8WI8 - chains T and A of the 28 polymer chains in the assembly; structure by electron microscopy, 2.70 A resolution.

[Chain T]
Name: 50S ribosomal protein L20
Source organism: Mycolicibacterium smegmatis MC2 155
Reference sequence: A0QYU6 (RL20_MYCS2); numbering as in UniProt (aligned over 1-129)
Sequence (129 residues; each row starts with the number of its first residue):
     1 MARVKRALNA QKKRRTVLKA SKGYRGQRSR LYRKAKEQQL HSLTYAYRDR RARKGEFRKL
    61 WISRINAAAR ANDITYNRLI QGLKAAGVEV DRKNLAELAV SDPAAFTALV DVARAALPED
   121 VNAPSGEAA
Unresolved in the structure: 1, 126-129

[Chain A]
Molecule: 23S rRNA
Source organism: Mycolicibacterium smegmatis MC2 155
Sequence (3119 nucleotides; numbered 2 to 3120; the number before each row is that of its first residue):
     2 AAGUGUUUAA GGGCGCAUGG UGGAUGCCUU GGCACUGGGA GCCGAUGAAG GACGUAGGAG
    62 GCUGCGAUAA GCCUCGGGGA GCUGUCAACC GAGCGUUGAU CCGAGGAUGU CCGAAUGGGG
   122 AAACCCGGCA CGAGUGAUGU CGUGUCACCA GGCGCUGAAU AUAUAGGCGU CUGGGGGGAA
   182 CGCGGGGAAG UGAAACAUCU CAGUACCCGU AGGAAGAGAA AACAAAAUGU GAUUCCGUGA
   242 GUAGUGGCGA GCGAAAGCGG AGGAUGGCUA AACCGUAUGC AUGUGAUACC GGGUAGGGGU
   302 UGUGUGUGCG GGGUUGUGGG ACCUAUCUUU CCGGCUCUAC CUGGCUGGAG GGCAGUGAGA
   362 AAAUGUUGUG GUUAGCGGAA AUGGCUUGGG AUGGCCUGCC GUAGACGGUG AGAGCCCGGU
   422 ACGUGAAAAC CCGACGUCUG UCUUGAUGGU GUUCCCGAGU AGCAGCGGGC CCGUGGAAUC
   482 UGCUGUGAAU CUGCCGGGAC CACCCGGUAA GCCUGAAUAC UUCCCAGUGA CCGAUAGCGG
   542 AUUAGUACCG UGAGGGAAUG GUGAAAAGUA CCCCGGGAGG GGAGUGAAAG AGUACCUGAA
   602 ACCGUGCGCU UACAAUCCGU CAGAGCCCUC GACGUGUCGU GGGGUGAUGG CGUGCCUUUU
   662 GAAGAAUGAG CCUGCGAGUC AGGGACAUGU CGCGAGGUUA ACCCGGGUGG GGUAGCCGCA
   722 GCGAAAGCGA GUCUGAAUAG GGCGUAUCCA CACAAGAGUG UGUGGUGUAG UGGUGUGUUC
   782 UGGACCCGAA GCGGAGUGAU CUACCCAUGG CCAGGGUGAA GCGCGGGUAA GACCGCGUGG
   842 AGGCCCGAAC CCACUUAGGU UGAAGACUGA GGGGAUGAGC UGUGGGUAGG GGUGAAAGGC
   902 CAAUCAAACU CCGUGAUAGC UGGUUCUCCC CGAAAUGCAU UUAGGUGCAG CGUCGCAUGU
   962 UUCUUGCCGG AGGUAGAGCU ACUGGAUGGC CGAUGGGCCC CACAGGGUUA CUGACGUCAG
  1022 CCAAACUCCG AAUGCCGGUA AGUCCAAGAG UGCGGCAGUG AGACGGCGGG GGAUAAGCUC
  1082 CGUGCGUCGA GAGGGAAACA GCCCAGAUCG CCGGCUAAGG CCCCUAAGCG UGUGCUAAGU
  1142 GGAAAAGGAU GUGCAGUCGC GAAGACAACC AGGAGGUUGG CUUAGAAGCA GCCACCCUUG
  1202 AAAGAGUGCG UAAUAGCUCA CUGGUCAAGU GAUUGUGCGC CGAUAAUGUA GCGGGGCUCA
  1262 AGCACACCGC CGAAGCCGCG GCAGCCAACG UGUUGGCUGG GUAGGGGAGC GUCCUGCAUC
  1322 CGGUGAAGCC GCCGAGUGAU CGAGUGGUGG AGGGUGUGGG AGUGAGAAUG CAGGCAUGAG
  1382 UAGCGAUUAG GCAAGUGAGA ACCUUGCCCG CCGAAAGACC AAGGGUUCCU GGGCCAGGCC
  1442 AGUCCGCCCA GGGUGAGUCG GGACCUAAGG CGAGGCCGAC AGGCGUAGUC GAUGGACAAC
  1502 GGGUUGAUAU UCCCGUACCC GUGUAUGUGC GUCCAUGAUG AAUCAGCGGU ACUAACCAUC
  1562 CAAAACCACC GUGACCGCAC CUUUCGGGGU GUGGCGUUGG UGGGGCUGCA UGGGACCUUC
  1622 GUUGGUAGUA GUCAAGCGAU GGGGUGACGC AGGAAGGUAG CCGUACCGGU CAGUGGUAAU
  1682 ACCGGGGUAA GCCUGUAGGG AGUCAGAUAG GUAAAUCCGU CUGGCAUAUA UCCUGAGAGG
  1742 UGAUGCAUAG CCGAGUGAGG CGAAUUCGGU GAUCCUAUGC UGCCGAGAAA AGCCUCUAGC
  1802 GAGGACAUAC ACGGCCCGUA CCCCAAACCA ACACAGGUGG UCAGGUAGAG AAUACUAAGG
  1862 CGUACGAGUG AACUAUGGUU AAGGAACUCG GCAAAAUGCC CCCGUAACUU CGGGAGAAGG
  1922 GGGACCCACA UGGCGUGUAA GCCUUUACGG CCCAAGCGUG AGUGGGUGGC ACAAACCAGU
  1982 GAGAAGCGAC UGUUUACUAA AAACACAGGU CCGUGCGAAG UCGCAAGACG AUGUAUACGG
  2042 ACUGACGCCU GCCCGGUGCU GGAAGGUUAA GAGGACCCGU UAACUCCCUU UGGGGGUGAA
  2102 GCGGAGAAUU UAAGCCCCAG UAAACGGCGG UGGUAACUAU AACCAUCCUA AGGUAGCGAA
  2162 AUUCCUUGUC GGGUAAGUUC CGACCUGCAC GAAUGGCGUA ACGACUUCUC AACUGUCUCA
  2222 ACCAUAGACU CGGCGAAAUU GCACUACGAG UAAAGAUGCU CGUUACGCGC GGCAGGACGA
  2282 AAAGACCCCG GGACCUUCAC UACAACUUGG UAUUGGUGCU CGAUACGGUU UGUGUAGGAU
  2342 AGGUGGGAGA CUGUGAAGCU CACACGCCAG UGUGGGUGGA GUCGUUGUUG AAAUACCACU
  2402 CUGAUCGUAU UGGGCCUCUA ACCUCGGACC GUAUAUCCGG UUCAGGGACA GUGCCUGGUG
  2462 GGUAGUUUAA CUGGGGCGGU UGCCUCCUAA AAUGUAACGG AGGCGCCCAA AGGUUCCCUC
  2522 AACCUGGACG GCAAUCAGGU GUUGAGUGUA AGUGCACAAG GGAGCUUGAC UGCGAGACGG
  2582 ACAUGUCGAG CAGGGACGAA AGUCGGGACU AGUGAUCCGG CACCUCUGAG UGGAAGGGGU
  2642 GUCGCUCAAC GGAUAAAAGG UACCCCGGGG AUAACAGGCU GAUCUUCCCC AAGAGUCCAU
  2702 AUCGACGGGA UGGUUUGGCA CCUCGAUGUC GGCUCGUCGC AUCCUGGGGC UGGAGCAGGU
  2762 CCCAAGGGUU GGGCUGUUCG CCCAUUAAAG CGGCACGCGA GCUGGGUUUA GAACGUCGUG
  2822 AGACAGUUCG GUCUCUAUCC GCCGCGCGCG UCAGAAGCUU GAGGAAACCU GUCCCUAGUA
  2882 CGAGAGGACC GGGACGGACG AACCUCUGGU AUACCAGUUG UCCCACCAGG GGCACGGCUG
  2942 GAUAGCCACG UUCGGACAGG AUAACCGCUG AAAGCAUCUA AGCGGGAAAC CUCUUCCAAG
  3002 ACCAGGCUUC UCACCCUCUA GGAGGGAUAA GGCCCCCCGC AGACCACGGG AUUGAUAGAC
  3062 CAGACCUGGA AGCCUAGUAA UAGGUGCAGG GAACUGGCAC UAACCGGCCG AAAACUUAC
Unresolved in the structure: 1171-1220, 1564-1607

[Interface between chain T and chain A]
Pairs across the interface - 155 pairs, chain T then chain A:
  Ala2(T) - C533(A)  phosphate contact
  Ala2(T) - C1314(A)  base contact
  Ala2(T) - C1315(A)  sugar contact
  Ala2(T) - G1361(A)  base contact
  Ala2(T) - G1363(A)  hydrogen bond to the phosphate
  Arg3(T) - C533(A)  hydrogen bond to the phosphate
  Arg3(T) - G534(A)  salt bridge to the phosphate
  Arg3(T) - A537(A)  sugar contact
  Arg3(T) - C676(A)  sugar contact
  Arg3(T) - C1314(A)  sugar contact
  Arg3(T) - G1363(A)  sugar contact
  Val4(T) - U1313(A)  base contact
  Val4(T) - C1314(A)  sugar contact
  Val4(T) - G1363(A)  hydrogen bond to the sugar
  Val4(T) - U1364(A)  sugar contact
  Lys5(T) - U26(A)  salt bridge to the phosphate
  Lys5(T) - G27(A)  phosphate contact
  Lys5(T) - A535(A)  salt bridge to the phosphate
  Lys5(T) - C676(A)  phosphate contact
  Arg6(T) - C676(A)  salt bridge to the phosphate
  Arg6(T) - G677(A)  salt bridge to the phosphate
  Arg6(T) - G1365(A)  sugar contact
  Arg6(T) - A1366(A)  salt bridge to the phosphate
  Ala7(T) - U26(A)  sugar contact
  Ala7(T) - G675(A)  phosphate contact
  Leu8(T) - C1330(A)  phosphate contact
  Asn9(T) - G1312(A)  hydrogen bond to the sugar
  Asn9(T) - G1365(A)  hydrogen bond to the base
  Ala10(T) - A1366(A)  phosphate contact
  Gln11(T) - U674(A)  hydrogen bond to the phosphate
  Gln11(T) - G675(A)  hydrogen bond to the phosphate
  Lys12(T) - G1312(A)  hydrogen bond to the phosphate
  Lys12(T) - U1313(A)  salt bridge to the phosphate
  Lys12(T) - C1342(A)  salt bridge to the phosphate
  Lys13(T) - U1341(A)  phosphate contact
  Lys13(T) - A1366(A)  salt bridge to the phosphate
  Arg14(T) - U674(A)  salt bridge to the phosphate
  Arg14(T) - G675(A)  salt bridge to the phosphate
  Arg14(T) - G1367(A)  salt bridge to the phosphate
  Arg15(T) - C1330(A)  salt bridge to the phosphate
  Arg15(T) - C1331(A)  salt bridge to the phosphate
  Lys19(T) - C1333(A)  salt bridge to the phosphate
  Lys22(T) - G16(A)  phosphate contact
  Lys22(T) - C17(A)  salt bridge to the phosphate
  Gly23(T) - C15(A)  phosphate contact
  Gly23(T) - G16(A)  hydrogen bond to the phosphate
  Gly23(T) - U646(A)  phosphate contact
  Tyr24(T) - C15(A)  sugar contact
  Tyr24(T) - G620(A)  hydrogen bond to the phosphate
  Tyr24(T) - U621(A)  hydrogen bond to the phosphate
  Arg25(T) - G14(A)  hydrogen bond to the sugar
  Arg25(T) - C619(A)  sugar contact
  Arg25(T) - G620(A)  hydrogen bond to the phosphate
  Arg25(T) - C2245(A)  salt bridge to the phosphate
  Gly26(T) - C15(A)  hydrogen bond to the phosphate
  Gln27(T) - C2243(A)  sugar contact
  Gln27(T) - A2244(A)  phosphate contact
  Arg28(T) - C619(A)  base contact
  Arg28(T) - G620(A)  phosphate contact
  Arg28(T) - C2243(A)  hydrogen bond to the sugar
  Arg30(T) - C15(A)  salt bridge to the phosphate
  Leu31(T) - A602(A)  phosphate contact
  Leu31(T) - C672(A)  sugar contact
  Leu31(T) - C673(A)  phosphate contact
  Tyr32(T) - G1367(A)  phosphate contact
  Arg33(T) - C672(A)  salt bridge to the phosphate
  Arg33(T) - C673(A)  salt bridge to the phosphate
  Arg33(T) - G1367(A)  hydrogen bond to the sugar
  Lys34(T) - C672(A)  salt bridge to the phosphate
  Lys34(T) - G2242(A)  hydrogen bond to the sugar
  Lys34(T) - C2243(A)  phosphate contact
  Lys36(T) - G1367(A)  hydrogen bond to the base
  Glu37(T) - G655(A)  base contact
  Glu37(T) - C656(A)  sugar contact
  Glu37(T) - G1367(A)  hydrogen bond to the base
  Gln38(T) - C619(A)  hydrogen bond to the phosphate
  Gln38(T) - G620(A)  hydrogen bond to the sugar
  His41(T) - G655(A)  hydrogen bond to the sugar
  His41(T) - C656(A)  phosphate contact
  Ser42(T) - G620(A)  hydrogen bond to the sugar
  Ser42(T) - U621(A)  sugar contact
  Tyr45(T) - C619(A)  hydrogen bond to the phosphate
  Tyr45(T) - G620(A)  base contact
  Tyr45(T) - U621(A)  hydrogen bond to the sugar
  Tyr45(T) - G653(A)  hydrogen bond to the sugar
  Ala46(T) - U621(A)  hydrogen bond to the sugar
  Tyr47(T) - A1108(A)  sugar contact
  Tyr47(T) - C1110(A)  hydrogen bond to the phosphate
  Tyr47(T) - G1111(A)  phosphate contact
  Tyr47(T) - A1275(A)  base contact
  Arg48(T) - C652(A)  hydrogen bond to the sugar
  Arg48(T) - G653(A)  hydrogen bond to the sugar
  Arg48(T) - A1275(A)  base contact
  Asp49(T) - U621(A)  hydrogen bond to the sugar
  Asp49(T) - C622(A)  sugar contact
  Asp49(T) - G651(A)  hydrogen bond to the base
  Arg50(T) - G1111(A)  salt bridge to the phosphate
  Arg50(T) - C1112(A)  phosphate contact
  Arg51(T) - C1110(A)  salt bridge to the phosphate
  Arg51(T) - G1111(A)  salt bridge to the phosphate
  Arg51(T) - A1275(A)  hydrogen bond to the sugar
  Arg53(T) - C622(A)  hydrogen bond to the phosphate
  Arg53(T) - A623(A)  salt bridge to the phosphate
  Arg53(T) - C1112(A)  salt bridge to the phosphate
  Arg53(T) - C1113(A)  salt bridge to the phosphate
  Lys54(T) - C1112(A)  salt bridge to the phosphate
  Lys54(T) - C1113(A)  salt bridge to the phosphate
  Glu56(T) - G651(A)  hydrogen bond to the sugar
  Phe57(T) - A623(A)  sugar contact
  Phe57(T) - C1113(A)  stacking on the base
  Arg58(T) - G1115(A)  salt bridge to the phosphate
  Arg58(T) - C1116(A)  salt bridge to the phosphate
  Arg58(T) - C1272(A)  salt bridge to the phosphate
  Arg58(T) - G1273(A)  salt bridge to the phosphate
  Lys59(T) - A1127(A)  sugar contact
  Trp61(T) - C1113(A)  sugar contact
  Trp61(T) - G1114(A)  sugar contact
  Ile62(T) - A1127(A)  sugar contact
  Ile62(T) - A1128(A)  sugar contact
  Ile62(T) - C1272(A)  phosphate contact
  Ile62(T) - G1273(A)  phosphate contact
  Ser63(T) - A1127(A)  sugar contact
  Asn66(T) - A1128(A)  hydrogen bond to the phosphate
  Asn66(T) - G1129(A)  hydrogen bond to the phosphate
  Arg70(T) - G1129(A)  salt bridge to the phosphate
  Arg70(T) - C1130(A)  salt bridge to the phosphate
  Thr75(T) - G1129(A)  phosphate contact
  Tyr76(T) - A1128(A)  sugar contact
  Tyr76(T) - G1129(A)  phosphate contact
  Tyr76(T) - C1271(A)  sugar contact
  Tyr76(T) - C1272(A)  hydrogen bond to the phosphate
  Asn77(T) - G1129(A)  hydrogen bond to the phosphate
  Asn77(T) - G1270(A)  hydrogen bond to the base
  Asn77(T) - C1271(A)  sugar contact
  Arg78(T) - G1129(A)  base contact
  Arg78(T) - C1269(A)  hydrogen bond to the base
  Arg78(T) - G1270(A)  hydrogen bond to the sugar
  Ile80(T) - C1271(A)  sugar contact
  Gln81(T) - G1270(A)  hydrogen bond to the phosphate
  Asp91(T) - G1114(A)  phosphate contact
  Asp91(T) - G1115(A)  phosphate contact
  Arg92(T) - G1115(A)  salt bridge to the phosphate
  Arg92(T) - C1116(A)  salt bridge to the phosphate
  Arg92(T) - C1272(A)  salt bridge to the phosphate
  Lys93(T) - C1113(A)  sugar contact
  Lys93(T) - G1114(A)  salt bridge to the phosphate
  Val121(T) - C1269(A)  hydrogen bond to the sugar
  Asn122(T) - G1131(A)  hydrogen bond to the base
  Asn122(T) - U1132(A)  hydrogen bond to the sugar
  Asn122(T) - C1268(A)  hydrogen bond to the sugar
  Asn122(T) - C1269(A)  sugar contact
  Ala123(T) - C1268(A)  sugar contact
  Ala123(T) - C1269(A)  sugar contact
  Pro124(T) - C1268(A)  phosphate contact
  Pro124(T) - C1269(A)  phosphate contact
Other interface residues (no listed pair), chain T (67 interface residues in all): Thr16, Ser29, Lys84, Ser125
Other interface residues (no listed pair), chain A (77 interface residues in all): G13, C532, C603, C618, A670, C927, G1329, A1362, A1368

[Overview]
67 residues of chain T and 77 residues of chain A are in contact, with 47 hydrogen bonds, 39 salt bridges and
1 aromatic stacking contact. Among the polar pairs are Asn9(T)-G1365(A), Lys36(T)-G1367(A) and
Glu37(T)-G1367(A).
Chain T is 50S ribosomal protein L20 and chain A is 23S rRNA, both from Mycolicibacterium smegmatis MC2 155;
the structure, Cryo- EM structure of Mycobacterium smegmatis 50S ribosomal subunit (body 1) of 70S ribosome,
bS1 and ..., was determined by electron microscopy, deposited together with 8WHX, 8WHY, 8WI7, 8WI9, 8WIB,
8WIC, 8WID and 8WIF.
